PDB entry 4DJ9 | X-ray diffraction, 2.25 A resolution | chains A and B

== Chain A ==
Protein: Vinculin
Organism: Homo sapiens
UniProtKB: P18206 (VINC_HUMAN); numbering as in UniProt (aligned over 1-258)
Chain sequence (258 residues; each row starts with the number of its first residue):
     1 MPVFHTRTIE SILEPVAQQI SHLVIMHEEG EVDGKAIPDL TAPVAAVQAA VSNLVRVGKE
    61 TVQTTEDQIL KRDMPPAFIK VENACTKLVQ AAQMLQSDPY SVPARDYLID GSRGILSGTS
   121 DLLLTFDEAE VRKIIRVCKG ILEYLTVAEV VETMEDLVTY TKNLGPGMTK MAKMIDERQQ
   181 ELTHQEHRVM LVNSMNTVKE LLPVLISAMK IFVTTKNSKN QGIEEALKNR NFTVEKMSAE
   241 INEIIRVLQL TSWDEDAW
Not modelled in the structure: 1-2, 31-34, 216-220, 255-258
Curated features (UniProtKB/Swiss-Prot):
  - modified residue: Ser97 (Phosphoserine), Lys173 (N6-acetyllysine)

== Chain B ==
Protein: Talin-1
Organism: Homo sapiens
UniProtKB: Q9Y490 (TLN1_HUMAN); numbering as in UniProt (aligned over 2075-2103)
Chain sequence (29 residues; row label = number of the first residue in the row):
  2075 ETQVVLINAV KDVAKALGDL ISATKAAAG
Not modelled in the structure: 2075-2077, 2100-2103

== How chain A and chain B interact ==
Pairs across the interface - 42 pairs, chain A then chain B:
  Ile12(A) - Ile2081(B)  hydrophobic
  Ile12(A) - Lys2085(B)
  Ile12(A) - Ala2088(B)
  Val16(A) - Leu2091(B)  hydrophobic
  Gln19(A) - Gly2092(B)  hydrogen bond (side chain-backbone)
  Gln19(A) - Ile2095(B)
  Ile20(A) - Ile2095(B)  hydrophobic
  Leu23(A) - Lys2099(B)
  Lys35(A) - Lys2099(B)
  Ile37(A) - Thr2098(B)
  Pro38(A) - Ala2097(B)
  Pro38(A) - Thr2098(B)
  Leu40(A) - Leu2094(B)  hydrophobic
  Leu40(A) - Ala2097(B)
  Leu40(A) - Thr2098(B)
  Pro43(A) - Leu2094(B)  hydrophobic
  Pro43(A) - Ala2097(B)  hydrophobic
  Val44(A) - Leu2094(B)  hydrophobic
  Ala46(A) - Ala2090(B)
  Val47(A) - Ala2090(B)
  Val47(A) - Leu2091(B)
  Ala50(A) - Asp2086(B)
  Ala50(A) - Val2087(B)
  Val51(A) - Val2087(B)
  Leu54(A) - Leu2080(B)  hydrophobic
  Leu54(A) - Val2084(B)  hydrophobic
  Leu54(A) - Val2087(B)  hydrophobic
  Val57(A) - Leu2080(B)  hydrophobic
  Gly58(A) - Leu2080(B)
  Thr61(A) - Leu2080(B)
  Met74(A) - Leu2080(B)  hydrophobic
  Leu88(A) - Leu2091(B)  hydrophobic
  Leu88(A) - Leu2094(B)  hydrophobic
  Ser112(A) - Leu2091(B)
  Ser112(A) - Ile2095(B)
  Ile115(A) - Val2087(B)  hydrophobic
  Ile115(A) - Leu2091(B)  hydrophobic
  Thr119(A) - Val2084(B)
  Thr119(A) - Val2087(B)
  Leu123(A) - Val2084(B)  hydrophobic
  Phe126(A) - Leu2080(B)  hydrophobic
  Phe126(A) - Ile2081(B)  hydrophobic
Interface residues without a listed pair, chain A (31 interface residues in all): Thr8, Leu13, Leu108, Leu116, Leu122
Interface residues without a listed pair, chain B (17 interface residues in all): Ala2083, Ser2096

== Overview ==
31 residues of chain A face 17 of chain B across their interface; the contacts include 1 hydrogen bond. The
hydrogen-bonded pair is Gln19(A)-Gly2092(B).
Here chain A is Vinculin and chain B is Talin-1, both from Homo sapiens. Entry 4DJ9 (Human vinculin head
domain Vh1 (residues 1-258) in complex with the talin vinculin binding site 50 ...) was determined by X-ray
diffraction.
